7DSS - chains A and 1 of the 5 polymer chains in the assembly; structure by electron microscopy, 3.90 A resolution.

[Chain A]
Molecule: M8 Nab
From: Vicugna pacos
Chain sequence (130 residues; row label = number of the first residue in the row):
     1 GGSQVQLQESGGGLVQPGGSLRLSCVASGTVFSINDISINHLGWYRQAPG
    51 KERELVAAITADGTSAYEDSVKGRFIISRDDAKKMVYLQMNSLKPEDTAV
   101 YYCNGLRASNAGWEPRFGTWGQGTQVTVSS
Unresolved in the structure: 1-4
Disulfide bonds: Cys25-Cys103

[Chain 1]
Molecule: VP1 of O type FMDV capsid
From: Foot-and-mouth disease virus
Chain sequence (208 residues; each row starts with the number of its first residue):
     1 TTSTGESADPVTATVENYGGETQVQRRHHTDVSFILDRFVKVTPKDSINV
    51 LDLMQTPSHTLVGALLRTATYYFADLEVAVKHKGDLTWVPNGAPVAALDN
   101 TTNPTAYHKAPLTRLALPYTAPHRVLATVYNGKCKYAEGSLPNVRGDLQV
   151 LAQKAARPLPTSFNYGAIKATRVTELLYRMKRAETYCPRPLLAVHPSAAR
   201 HKQKIVAP
Unresolved in the structure: 136-143

[How chain A and chain 1 interact]
Residue-residue contacts - 30 pairs, chain A then chain 1:
  Phe32(A) with Val95(1)
  Ile34(A) with Gly92(1); Ala93(1); Pro94(1), hydrophobic
  Asn35(A) with Val89(1); Pro90(1); Ala93(1), hydrogen bond (backbone-backbone); Val95(1)
  Asp36(A) with Thr161(1)
  Ile37(A) with Val50(1), hydrophobic
  Ile39(A) with Thr161(1)
  Thr60(A) with Ala155(1)
  Thr64(A) with Leu151(1); Lys154(1)
  Ser65(A) with Asp147(1); Leu151(1)
  Ala66(A) with Asp147(1); Leu148(1), hydrophobic; Leu151(1), hydrophobic
  Asp69(A) with Val144(1), hydrogen bond (side chain-backbone)
  Ser109(A) with Ala156(1)
  Asn110(A) with Lys133(1), hydrogen bond (side chain-backbone); Cys134(1); Lys135(1); Gln149(1); Gln153(1), hydrogen bond (backbone-side chain)
  Ala111(A) with Gln149(1), hydrogen bond (backbone-side chain)
  Trp113(A) with Leu148(1); Leu151(1), hydrophobic; Ala152(1), hydrophobic
Other interface residues (no listed pair), chain A (18 interface residues in all): Ser33, Tyr67, Ala108
Other interface residues (no listed pair), chain 1 (24 interface residues in all): Leu98, Asn164, Ala167
From the paper, about this interface:
  - epitope / paratope residues, chain A: Phe32(A), Ala66(A)
  - interface residues, chain A: Phe32(A), Ala66(A), Asn110(A)
  - interface residues, chain 1: Ala93(1), Pro94(1), Val95(1), Leu98(1), Lys133(1), Val144(1), Asp147(1), Leu148(1), Gln149(1), Leu151(1), Ala152(1), Gln153(1), Thr161(1), Asn164(1), Ala167(1)

[Overview]
The interface between chain A and chain 1 involves 18 residues on one side and 24 on the other, with 5
hydrogen bonds. Polar pairs include Asp69(A)-Val144(1), Asn110(A)-Lys133(1) and Asn110(A)-Gln153(1). From the
paper: epitope/paratope residues Phe32(A) and Ala66(A); interface residues Phe32(A), Ala66(A) and Ala93(1)
among others.
Chain A is M8 Nab (Vicugna pacos) and chain 1 is VP1 of O type FMDV capsid (Foot-and-mouth disease virus); the
structure, Complex of FMDV and M8 Nab, was determined by electron microscopy together with 7DST from the same
study.
